PDB entry 3LRK | X-ray diffraction, 1.95 A resolution | chain A

# Chain A
Name: Alpha-galactosidase 1
Organism: Saccharomyces cerevisiae
Notes: EC 3.2.1.22
UniProtKB: P04824 (MEL1_YEAST); residues 1-471 here = UniProt positions 1-471
Amino-acid sequence (479 residues; row label = number of the first residue in the row):
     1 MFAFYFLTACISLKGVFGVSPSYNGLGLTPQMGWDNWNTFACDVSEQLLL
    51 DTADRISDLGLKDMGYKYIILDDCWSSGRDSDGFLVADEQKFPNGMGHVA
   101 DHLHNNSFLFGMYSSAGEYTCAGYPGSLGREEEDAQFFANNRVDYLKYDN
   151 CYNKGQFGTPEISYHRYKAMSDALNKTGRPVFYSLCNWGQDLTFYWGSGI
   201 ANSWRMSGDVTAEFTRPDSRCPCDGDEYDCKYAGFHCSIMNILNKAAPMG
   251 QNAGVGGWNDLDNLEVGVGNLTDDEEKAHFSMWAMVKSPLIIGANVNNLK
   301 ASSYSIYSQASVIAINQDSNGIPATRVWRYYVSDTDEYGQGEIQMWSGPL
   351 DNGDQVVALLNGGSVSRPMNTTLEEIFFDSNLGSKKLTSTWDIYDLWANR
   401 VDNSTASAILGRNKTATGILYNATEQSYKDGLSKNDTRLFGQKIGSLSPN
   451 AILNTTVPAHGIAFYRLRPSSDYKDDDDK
Unresolved in the structure: 1-18, 471-479
Sequence notes: engineered mutation Val181 (Ile in P04824); expression tag (472-479)
Cystine bridges: Cys42-Cys74, Cys121-Cys151, Cys221-Cys237, Cys223-Cys230
Covalent attachments: N-acetylglucosamine (NAG) linked to Asn105, Asn175, Asn270, Asn370, Asn403, Asn422
Curated features (UniProtKB/Swiss-Prot):
  - active site: Asp149 (Nucleophile), Asp209 (Proton donor)
  - binding site (substrate): Asp72, Asp73, Lys147, Arg205, Gln251
  - glycosylation (N-linked (GlcNAc...) asparagine): Asn105, Asn175, Asn270, Asn370, Asn403, Asn413, Asn422, Asn435, Asn454
Reported in the primary citation:
  - post-translational modification sites: Asn105, Asn175, Asn270, Asn370, Asn403, Asn422, Asn454
  - self-association interface (contacts with another copy of this molecule); pairs are residue here / residue on that copy: Val19-Cys121, Ser20-Tyr152, Phe194-Tyr232 (pi stacking), Tyr195-Ala233, Arg220-Asp379, Tyr228-Cys223, Pro248-Tyr232, Asn252-Tyr232, Arg326-Ser219, Val327-Arg216, Leu382-Asn270, Phe157, Phe194, Tyr228, Tyr232, Phe378
  - mutagenesis - D149A, D209A, Y232R, N252A: abolished catalytic activity
  - mutagenesis - A41Y: increased binding to melibiose
  - mutagenesis - A41Y: decreased binding to raffinose
  - mutagenesis - A41Y: unchanged catalytic activity
  - binding site for glycerol: Asn263
  - mutagenesis - Q251A (about 98%): decreased catalytic activity on melibiose
  - mutagenesis - Q251A: decreased catalytic activity on raffinose
  - mutagenesis - Q251A: increased catalytic activity on PNPG
  - mutagenesis - Q251W: unchanged catalytic activity on PNPG
  - mutagenesis - Q251W: decreased catalytic activity
  - mutagenesis - Y232R, N252A: decreased stability
  - mutagenesis - A41Y: increased binding to PNPGal

# Overview
Covalently linked N-acetylglucosamine: at Asn105, Asn175, Asn270, Asn370, Asn403 and Asn422. UniProt lists
active-site residues Asp149 and Asp209 and 5 substrate-binding residues. From the paper: a binding site for
glycerol at Asn263; D149A, D209A and Y232R, among others, abolish catalytic activity; 7 substitutions were
tested in all.
Chain A is Alpha-galactosidase 1 (Saccharomyces cerevisiae); the structure, Structure of alfa-galactosidase
(MEL1) from Saccharomyces cerevisiae, was determined by X-ray diffraction (same publication as 3LRL and 3LRM).
